7PI8 - chains k and 3 of the 53 polymer chains in the assembly; structure by electron microscopy, 8.90 A resolution (very low resolution: no residue pairs are listed; an interface is given only as per-side residue counts).

Chain k:
Protein: 50S ribosomal protein L15
Organism: Mycoplasma pneumoniae M129
Reference sequence: Q50300 (RL15_MYCPN); residue numbers follow UniProt; this construct covers 1-151
Chain sequence (151 residues; row label = number of the first residue in the row):
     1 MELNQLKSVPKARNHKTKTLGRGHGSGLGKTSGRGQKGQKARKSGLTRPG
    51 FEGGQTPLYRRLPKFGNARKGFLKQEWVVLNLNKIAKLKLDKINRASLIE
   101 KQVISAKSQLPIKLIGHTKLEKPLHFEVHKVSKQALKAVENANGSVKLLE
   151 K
Unresolved in the structure: 1-2, 151

Chain 3:
Molecule: 23S ribosomal RNA
Organism: Mycoplasma pneumoniae M129
Sequence (2907 nucleotides; numbered 1 to 2907; the number before each row is that of its first residue):
     1 UACAAUAAGUUACUAAGGGCUUAUGGUGGAUGCCUUGGCACUAAUAGGCG
    51 AUGAAGGACGUGUUAACCUGCGAUAAGCUUCGGGUAGGUGGUAAGAACCU
   101 CAGAUCCGGAGAUUUCCGAAUGGAGCAAUCCGGUAGUUGGAAACAGCUAU
   151 CAUUAAUUGAUGAAUAAAUAGUCAAUUAAAGCAAUACGUGGUGAAGUGAA
   201 ACAUCUCAGUAGCCACAGGAAAAGAAAACGAAUGUGAUUCCGUGUGUAGU
   251 GGCGAGCGAAAGCGGAACAGGCCAAACUUAUCAUUAGAUAGGGGUUGUAG
   301 GGCUUGCAAUGUGGACUUGAAAACGAUAGAAGAAGCUGUUGGAAAGCAGC
   351 GCGCAAAAGGGUGAUAGCCCCGUAUUUGAAAUUGUUUUCAUACCUAGCGA
   401 GAUCCCUGAGUAGCUCGGAAAACGUUAUUUUGAGUGAAUCUGCCCAGACC
   451 AUUGGGUAAGCCUAAAUACUAAUUAGUGACCGAUAGCGAAACAGUACCGU
   501 GAGGGAAAGGUGAAAAGAACCCAGAGAUGGGAGUGAAAUAGAUUCUGAAA
   551 CCAUAUGCCUACAACGUGUCAGAGCACAUUAAUGUGUGAUGGCGUGCGUU
   601 UUGAAGUAUGAGCCGGCGAGUUAUGAUAGCAAGCGUUAGUUAACCAGGAG
   651 AUGGGGAGCUGUAGCGAAAGCGAGUUUUAAAAGAGCGUUUGUUUGUUAUU
   701 AUAGACCCGAAACGGGUUGAGCUAGUCAUGAGCAGGUUGAAGGUUGAGUA
   751 ACAUCAACUGGAGGACCGAACCGACUCUCGUUGAAACGAUAGCGGAUGAC
   801 UUGUGAUUAGGGGUGAAAUUCCAAUCGAAAUCCGUGAUAGCUGGUUCUCG
   851 UCGAAAUAGCUUUAAGGCUAGCGUGAGAUCACAAAUAAGUGGAGGUAAAG
   901 CUACUGAAUGUAUGAUGGCGCCACCUAGGCGUACUGAAUACAAUUAAACU
   951 CUGAAUGCCAUUUAUUUUAUUCUCGCAGUCAGACAGUGGGGGAUAAGCUU
  1001 CAUUGUCAAGAGGGGAAGAGCCCAGAUCAUUAAAUAAGGUCCCCAAAAUA
  1051 UACUAAGUGGAAAAGGAUGUGAAAGUGCUAAAACAGCAAGGAUGUUGGCU
  1101 UAGAAGCAGCCAUCGUUUAAAGAGUGCGUAACAGCUCACUUGUCGAGUGU
  1151 UUUUGCGCCGAAGAUGUAACGGGGCUAAGUAUAUUACCGAAUUUAUGGAU
  1201 AAGAUUUAUAUCUUGUGGUAGACGAGCGUUGUAUUGGAGUUGAAGUCAAA
  1251 GCGUGAGCAUUGGUGGAUCCAAUACAAGUGAGAAUGCCGGCAUGAGUAAC
  1301 GCUUGGGAGUGAGAAUCUCCCAAACCGAUUGACUAAGGUUUCCUGGACCA
  1351 GGGUCGUCCUUCCAGGGUUAGUCUGGACCUAAGCUGAGGCUGAAAAGCGU
  1401 AGGCGAUGGACAACAGGUUAAUAUUCCUGUACUUACAGUUAGACUGAUGG
  1451 AGUGACAAAGAAGGUUUUCCACCCCCAUAAUUGGAUUUGGGGAUAAAUCA
  1501 UAAGGUGGUACAAUAGGCAAAUCCGUUGUGCAUAACAUUGAGUGAUGAUG
  1551 UCGAGUGAAUGAGUGAUCAAGUAGCGAAGGUGGUAUUAAUCAUGCUUUCA
  1601 AGAAAAGCUUCUAGGGUUAAUCUAGCUGUAACCAGUACCGAGAACGAACA
  1651 CACGUAGUCAAGGAGAGGAUCCUAAGGUUAGCGAGUGAACUAUAGCCAAG
  1701 GAACUCUGCAAAUUAACCCCGUAAGUUAGCGAGAAGGGGUGCUUAUGUAA
  1751 AAGUAAGCCGCAGUGAAGAACGAGGGGGGACUGUUUAACUAAAACACAAC
  1801 UCUAUGCCAAACCGUAAGGUGAUGUAUAUGGGGUGACACCUGCCCAGUGC
  1851 UGGAAGGUUAAAGAAGGAGGUUAGCGCAAGCGAAGCUUUUAACUGAAGCC
  1901 CCAGUGAACGGCGGCCGUAACUAUAACGGUCCUAAGGUAGCGAAAUUCCU
  1951 AGUCGGGUAAAUUCCGUCCCGCUUGAAUGGUGUAACCAUCUCUUGACUGU
  2001 CUCGGCUAUAGACUCGGUGAAAUCCAGGUACGGGUGAAGACACCCGUUAG
  2051 GCGCAACGGGACGGAAAGACCCCGUGAAGCUUUACUGUAGCUUAAUAUUG
  2101 AUCAGGACAUUAUCAUGUAGAGAAUAGGUAGGAGCAAUCGAUGCAAGUUC
  2151 GCUAGGACUUGUUGAUGCGAAAGGUGGAAUACUACCCUUGGUUGUGUGCU
  2201 GUUCUAAUUGGUAACUGUUAUCCAGUUUCAAGACAGUGUUAGGUGGGCAG
  2251 UUUGACUGGGGCGGUCGCCUCCUAAAAGGUAACGGAGGCGUACAAAGGUA
  2301 CCUUCAGUACGGUUGGAAAUCGUAUGUAGAGUGUAAUGGUGUAAGGGUGC
  2351 UUGACUGUGAGACAUACAGGUCGAACAGGUGAGAAAUCAGGUCAUAGUGA
  2401 UCCGGUGGUCCAGUAUGGAAUGGCCAUCGCUCAACGGAUAAAAGCUACUC
  2451 CGGGGAUAACAGGCUGAUACUGCCCAAGAGUUCAUAUCGACGGCAGUGUU
  2501 UGGCACCUCGAUGUCGACUCAUCUCAUCCUCGAGCUGAAGCAGGUUCGAA
  2551 GGGUUCGGCUGUUCGCCGAUUAAAGAGAUACGUGAGUUGGGUUCAAACCG
  2601 UCGUGAGACAGGUUGGUCCCUAUCUAUUGUGCCCGUAGGAAGAUUGAAGA
  2651 GUGUUGCUUCUAGUACGAGAGGACCGAAGCGAGGACACCUCUUAUGCUCC
  2701 AGUUGUAGCGCCAGCUGCACCGCUGGGUAGUAACGUGUCUAUUAGAUAAA
  2751 CGCUGAAAGCAUCUAAGUGUGAAACUAUCUCAAAGAUUAAUCUUCCCAUU
  2801 UCGCAAGAAAGUAAGAGCCGUCAAAGACGAUGACGUUGAUAGGUUACAGG
  2851 UGUAAGCAUAGUGAUAUGUUGAGCUGAGUAAUACUAAUUGCUCGAGGACU
  2901 UAUUGGA
Unresolved in the structure: 1-7, 923-927, 1560-1569, 2901-2907

Chain k / chain 3 interface:
At this resolution (9 A) residue pairs are not listed: 89 residues of chain k and 100 of chain 3 lie at the interface.

In short:
89 residues of chain k and 100 residues of chain 3 are in contact.
Here chain k is 50S ribosomal protein L15 and chain 3 is 23S ribosomal RNA, both from Mycoplasma pneumoniae
M129. Entry 7PI8 (70S ribosome with P-site tRNA in spectinomycin-treated Mycoplasma pneumoniae cells) was
determined by electron microscopy together with 7OOC, 7OOD, 7P6Z, 7PAH, 7PAI, 7PAJ and 23 further entries from
the same study.
